Entry 7Q5S (electron microscopy, 4.47 A resolution (low resolution: residue-level contacts below are approximate; hydrogen-bond / salt-bridge calls are withheld)); this record covers chains H and J of the 12 polymer chains in the assembly.

Chain H (and J):
Name: 3-oxoacyl-[acyl-carrier-protein] reductase
Source organism: Chaetomium thermophilum var. thermophilum DSM 1495
Notes: chain J of this document is another copy of the same molecule, construct and numbering; everything in this record applies to it too
UniProt: G0S866 (G0S866_CHATD); the author numbering skips numbers that UniProt does not, so the offset changes along the chain: 1-1711 = UniProt 1-1711; 1713-1866 = UniProt 1712-1865
Chain sequence (1865 residues; row label = number of the first residue in the row; note: 1 number in that range is skipped by the numbering (no residue carries it; nothing is unmodelled there)):
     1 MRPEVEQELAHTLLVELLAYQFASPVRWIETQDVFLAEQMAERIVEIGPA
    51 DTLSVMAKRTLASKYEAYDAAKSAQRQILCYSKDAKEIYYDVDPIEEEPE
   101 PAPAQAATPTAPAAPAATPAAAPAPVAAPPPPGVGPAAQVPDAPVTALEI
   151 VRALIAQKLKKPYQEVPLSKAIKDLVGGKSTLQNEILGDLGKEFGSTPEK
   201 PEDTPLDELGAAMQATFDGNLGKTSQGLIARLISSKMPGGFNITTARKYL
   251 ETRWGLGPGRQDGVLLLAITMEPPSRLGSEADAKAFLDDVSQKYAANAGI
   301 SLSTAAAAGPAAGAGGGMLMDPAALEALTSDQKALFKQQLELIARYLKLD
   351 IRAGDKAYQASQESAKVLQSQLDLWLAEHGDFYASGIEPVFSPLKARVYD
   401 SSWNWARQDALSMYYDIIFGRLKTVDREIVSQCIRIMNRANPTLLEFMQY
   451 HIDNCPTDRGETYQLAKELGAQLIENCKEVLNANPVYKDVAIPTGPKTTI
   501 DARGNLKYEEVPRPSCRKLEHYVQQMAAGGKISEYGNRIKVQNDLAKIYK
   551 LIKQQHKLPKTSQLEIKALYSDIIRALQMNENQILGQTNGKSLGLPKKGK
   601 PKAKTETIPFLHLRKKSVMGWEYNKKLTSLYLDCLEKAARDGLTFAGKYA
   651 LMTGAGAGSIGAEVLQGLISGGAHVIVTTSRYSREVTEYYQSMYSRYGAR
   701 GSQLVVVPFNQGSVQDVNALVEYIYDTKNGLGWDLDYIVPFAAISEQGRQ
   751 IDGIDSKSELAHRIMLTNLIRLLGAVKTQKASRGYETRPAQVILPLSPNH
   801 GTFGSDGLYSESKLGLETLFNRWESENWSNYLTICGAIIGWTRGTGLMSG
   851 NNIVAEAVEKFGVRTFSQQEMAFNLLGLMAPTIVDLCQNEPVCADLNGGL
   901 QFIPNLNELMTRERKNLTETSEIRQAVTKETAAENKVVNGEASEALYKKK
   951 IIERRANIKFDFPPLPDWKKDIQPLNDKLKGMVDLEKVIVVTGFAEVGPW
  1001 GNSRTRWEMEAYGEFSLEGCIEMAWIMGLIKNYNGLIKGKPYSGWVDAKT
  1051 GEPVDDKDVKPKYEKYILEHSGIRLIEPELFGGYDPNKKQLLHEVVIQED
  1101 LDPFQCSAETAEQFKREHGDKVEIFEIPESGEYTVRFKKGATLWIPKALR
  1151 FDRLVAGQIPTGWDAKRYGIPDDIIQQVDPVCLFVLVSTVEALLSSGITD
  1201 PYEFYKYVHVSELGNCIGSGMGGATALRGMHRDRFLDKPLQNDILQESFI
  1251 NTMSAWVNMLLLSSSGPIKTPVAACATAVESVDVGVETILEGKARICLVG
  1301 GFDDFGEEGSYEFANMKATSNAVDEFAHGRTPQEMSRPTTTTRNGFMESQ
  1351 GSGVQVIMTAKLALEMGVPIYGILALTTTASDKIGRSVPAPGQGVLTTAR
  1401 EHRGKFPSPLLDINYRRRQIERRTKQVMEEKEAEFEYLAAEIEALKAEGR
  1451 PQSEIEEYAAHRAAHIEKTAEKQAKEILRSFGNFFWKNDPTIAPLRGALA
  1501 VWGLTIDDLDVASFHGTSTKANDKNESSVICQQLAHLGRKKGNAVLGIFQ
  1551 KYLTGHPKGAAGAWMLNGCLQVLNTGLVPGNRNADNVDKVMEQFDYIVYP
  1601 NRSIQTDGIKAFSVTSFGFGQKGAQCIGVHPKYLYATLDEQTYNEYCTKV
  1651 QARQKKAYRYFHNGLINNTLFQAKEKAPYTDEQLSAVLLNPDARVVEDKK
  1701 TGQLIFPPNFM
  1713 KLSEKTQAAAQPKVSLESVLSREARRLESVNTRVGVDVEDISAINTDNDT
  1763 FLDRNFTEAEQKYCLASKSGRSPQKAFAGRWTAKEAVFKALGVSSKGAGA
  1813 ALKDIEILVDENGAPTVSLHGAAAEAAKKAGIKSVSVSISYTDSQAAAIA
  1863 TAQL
Not modelled in the structure: 91-321, 536-606, 1713-1725

Interface between chain H and chain J:
Contacting residue pairs (10; chain H residue first):
  Leu-325(H) with Ala-324(J); Leu-328(J)
  Thr-329(H) with Leu-328(J)
  Glu-1099(H) with Arg-345(J)
  Asp-1100(H) with Arg-345(J)
  Glu-1123(H) with Arg-352(J); Lys-356(J)
  Phe-1125(H) with Arg-352(J)
  Arg-1136(H) with Glu-341(J); Arg-352(J)
Other interface residues (no listed pair), chain H (9 interface residues in all): Leu-328, Gln-332
Other interface residues (no listed pair), chain J (7 interface residues in all): Gln-332

Summary:
9 residues of chain H and 7 residues of chain J are in contact.
Both chains are 3-oxoacyl-[acyl-carrier-protein] reductase (Chaetomium thermophilum var. thermophilum DSM
1495). Entry 7Q5S (Protein community member fatty acid synthase complex from C. thermophilum) was determined
by electron microscopy (same publication as 7Q5Q and 7Q5R).
